2QU6 - chain A; structure by X-ray diffraction, 2.10 A resolution.

== Chain A ==
Protein: Vascular endothelial growth factor receptor 2
Organism: Homo sapiens
Notes: EC 2.7.10.1; fragment: kinase domain
UniProt: P35968 (VGFR2_HUMAN); residue numbers follow UniProt; this construct covers 815-939, 990-1171
Sequence (314 residues; numbered 815 to 1178; 50 numbers in that range are skipped by the numbering (no residue carries them; nothing is unmodelled there); the number before each row is that of its first residue):
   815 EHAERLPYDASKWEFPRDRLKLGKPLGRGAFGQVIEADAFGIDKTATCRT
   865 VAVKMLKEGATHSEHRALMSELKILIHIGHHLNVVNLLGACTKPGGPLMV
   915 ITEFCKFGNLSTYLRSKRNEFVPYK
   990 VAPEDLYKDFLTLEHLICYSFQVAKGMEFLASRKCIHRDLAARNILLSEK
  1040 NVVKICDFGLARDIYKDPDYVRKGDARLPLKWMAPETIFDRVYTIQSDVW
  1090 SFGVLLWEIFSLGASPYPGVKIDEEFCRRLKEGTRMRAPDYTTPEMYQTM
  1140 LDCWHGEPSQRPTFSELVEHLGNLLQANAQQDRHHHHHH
Unresolved in the structure: 815-816, 841-845, 859-860, 872-874, 1049-1067
Sequence notes: engineered mutation Ala817 (Cys in P35968), Thr916 (Val in P35968), Val990 (Glu in P35968); modified residue (1054, 1059); expression tag (1172-1178)
Modified positions: Tyr1054 (O-phosphotyrosine; PTR); Tyr1059 (O-phosphotyrosine; PTR)
Ligand contacts: 857 (4-({2-[(4-chloro-3-{[(2S)-1-methylpyrrolidin-2-yl]methoxy}phenyl)amino]-1,3-benzoxazol-5-yl}oxy)-N-methylpyridine-2-carboxamide): Leu840, Val848, Ala866, Lys868, Glu885, Ile888, Leu889, Val898, Val899, Thr916, Glu917, Phe918, Cys919, Lys920, Gly922, Leu1019, Cys1024, Ile1025, His1026, Leu1035, Ile1044, Cys1045, Asp1046, Phe1047
Swiss-Prot annotation at these positions:
  - binding site (ATP): Leu840 to Val848, Lys868
  - natural variant: Val848 (V848E: Strongly reduced autophosphorylation and kinase activity), Gly873 (G873R: In a colorectal cancer sample), Pro1147 (P1147S: In HCI)
  - mutagenesis: Lys868 (K868M: Loss of enzyme activity), Tyr996 (Y996F: Strongly reduced autophosphorylation. Reduces phosphorylation of PLCG1), Cys1045 (C1045A: Significantly higher kinase activity), Tyr1054 (Y1054F: Strongly reduced autophosphorylation. Abolishes phosphorylation of downstream signaling proteins; when associated with F-1059), Tyr1059 (Y1059F: Strongly reduced autophosphorylation. Abolishes phosphorylation of downstream signaling proteins; when associated with F-1054)
  - active site: Asp1028 (Proton acceptor)
  - modified residue (Phosphotyrosine): Tyr996, Tyr1054, Tyr1059
Reported in the primary citation:
  - binding site for 857: Glu885, Cys919, Asp1046

== In short ==
Bound to chain A: compound 857. UniProt lists 10 ATP-binding residues, 5 mutagenesis sites and active-site
residue Asp1028. The paper reports a binding site for 857 at Glu885, Cys919 and Asp1046.
Chain A is Vascular endothelial growth factor receptor 2 (Homo sapiens); the structure, Crystal structure of
the VEGFR2 kinase domain in complex with a benzoxazole inhibitor, was determined by X-ray diffraction (same
publication as 2QU5).
